PDB entry 4Z2M | X-ray diffraction, 2.98 A resolution | chains G and I of the 5 polymer chains in the assembly

[Chain G (and I)]
Name: Histone H3.1
Source organism: Homo sapiens
Notes: chain I of this document is another copy of the same molecule, construct and numbering; everything in this record applies to it too
Reference sequence: P68431 (H31_HUMAN); residues 34-135 here correspond to UniProt positions 35-136 (UniProt number = residue number + 1)
Sequence (102 residues; row label = number of the first residue in the row):
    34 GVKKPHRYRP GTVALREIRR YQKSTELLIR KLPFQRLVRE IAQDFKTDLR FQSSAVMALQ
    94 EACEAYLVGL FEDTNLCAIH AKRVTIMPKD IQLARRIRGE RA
Not modelled in the structure: 34-57, 135 (chain I: 34-59)
Swiss-Prot annotation at these positions:
  - modified residue: Lys-36 (N6,N6,N6-trimethyllysine), Lys-37 (N6-methyllysine), Tyr-41 (Phosphotyrosine), Lys-56 (N6,N6,N6-trimethyllysine), Ser-57 (Phosphoserine), Lys-64 (N6-(2-hydroxyisobutyryl)lysine), Lys-79 (N6,N6,N6-trimethyllysine), Thr-80 (Phosphothreonine), Ser-86 (Phosphoserine), Thr-107 (Phosphothreonine), Lys-115 (N6-acetyllysine), Lys-122 (N6-(2-hydroxyisobutyryl)lysine)
Reported in the primary citation:
  - mutagenesis - E105A/K122A/R129A: decreased binding to hMid-AID

[Chain G / chain I interface]
Residue-residue contacts - 25 pairs, chain G then chain I:
  Asp-106(G) / Ile-130(I)
  Leu-109(G) / Leu-126(I)  hydrophobic
  Leu-109(G) / Arg-129(I)
  Cys-110(G) / His-113(I)  hydrogen bond (backbone-side chain)
  Cys-110(G) / Ile-130(I)  hydrophobic
  His-113(G) / Cys-110(I)  hydrogen bond (side chain-backbone)
  His-113(G) / Ala-114(I)
  His-113(G) / Arg-116(I)  hydrogen bond
  His-113(G) / Lys-122(I)
  His-113(G) / Asp-123(I)  salt bridge
  His-113(G) / Leu-126(I)
  Ala-114(G) / His-113(I)
  Arg-116(G) / His-113(I)
  Lys-122(G) / His-113(I)
  Asp-123(G) / His-113(I)  salt bridge
  Leu-126(G) / Leu-109(I)  hydrophobic
  Leu-126(G) / His-113(I)
  Ala-127(G) / Ile-130(I)
  Arg-129(G) / Leu-109(I)
  Ile-130(G) / Asp-106(I)
  Ile-130(G) / Cys-110(I)  hydrophobic
  Ile-130(G) / Ala-127(I)
  Ile-130(G) / Ile-130(I)  hydrophobic
  Ile-130(G) / Arg-131(I)
  Arg-131(G) / Ile-130(I)
Also at the interface, not in a pair above, chain G (14 interface residues in all): Ala-111
Also at the interface, not in a pair above, chain I (14 interface residues in all): Ala-111

[In short]
The chain G/chain I interface involves 14 residues from each chain, with 3 hydrogen bonds and 2 salt bridges.
Among the polar pairs are His-113(G)/Asp-123(I), Cys-110(G)/His-113(I) and His-113(G)/Arg-116(I). From the
paper: E105A/K122A/R129A of chain G reduce binding to hMid-AID.
Both chains are Histone H3.1 (Homo sapiens). Entry 4Z2M (Crystal structure of human SPT16 Mid-AID/H3-H4
tetramer FACT Histone complex) was determined by X-ray diffraction, deposited together with 4Z2N.
